PDB entry 7FDA | electron microscopy, 4.20 A resolution (low resolution: residue-level contacts below are approximate; hydrogen-bond / salt-bridge calls are withheld) | chains E and F of the 31 polymer chains in the assembly

Chain E:
Name: Yeast Vacuolar ATPase A subunit
Source organism: Saccharomyces cerevisiae S288C
Chain sequence (617 residues; row label = number of the first residue in the row; numbering starts at 0):
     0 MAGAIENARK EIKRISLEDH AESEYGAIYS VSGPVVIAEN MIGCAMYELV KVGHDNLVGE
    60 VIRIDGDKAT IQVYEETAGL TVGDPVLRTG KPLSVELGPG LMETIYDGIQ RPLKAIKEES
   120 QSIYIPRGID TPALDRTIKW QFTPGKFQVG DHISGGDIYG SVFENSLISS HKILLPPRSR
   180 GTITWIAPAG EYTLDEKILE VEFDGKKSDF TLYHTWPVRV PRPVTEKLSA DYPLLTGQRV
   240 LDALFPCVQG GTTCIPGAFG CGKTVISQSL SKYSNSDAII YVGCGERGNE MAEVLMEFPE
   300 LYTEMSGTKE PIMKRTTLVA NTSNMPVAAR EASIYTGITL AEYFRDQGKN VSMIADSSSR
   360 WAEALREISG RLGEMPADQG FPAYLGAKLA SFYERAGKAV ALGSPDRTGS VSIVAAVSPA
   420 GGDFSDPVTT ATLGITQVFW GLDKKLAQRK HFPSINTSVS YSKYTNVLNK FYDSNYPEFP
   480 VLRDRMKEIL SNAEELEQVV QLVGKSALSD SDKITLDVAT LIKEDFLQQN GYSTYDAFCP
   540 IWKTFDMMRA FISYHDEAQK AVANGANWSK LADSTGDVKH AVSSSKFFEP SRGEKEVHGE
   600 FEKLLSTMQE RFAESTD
Disordered / not traced: 0-22

Chain F:
Name: V-type proton ATPase subunit B
Source organism: Saccharomyces cerevisiae S288C
Reference sequence: P16140 (VATB_YEAST); numbering as in UniProt (aligned over 1-517)
Chain sequence (517 residues; numbered 1 to 517; the number before each row is that of its first residue):
     1 MVLSDKELFA INKKAVEQGF NVKPRLNYNT VSGVNGPLVI LEKVKFPRYN EIVNLTLPDG
    61 TVRQGQVLEI RGDRAIVQVF EGTSGIDVKK TTVEFTGESL RIPVSEDMLG RIFDGSGRPI
   121 DNGPKVFAED YLDINGSPIN PYARIYPEEM ISTGVSAIDT MNSIARGQKI PIFSASGLPH
   181 NEIAAQICRQ AGLVRPTKDV HDGHEENFSI VFAAMGVNLE TARFFKQDFE ENGSLERTSL
   241 FLNLANDPTI ERIITPRLAL TTAEYLAYQT ERHVLTILTD MSSYADALRE VSAAREEVPG
   301 RRGYPGYMYT DLSTIYERAG RVEGRNGSIT QIPILTMPND DITHPIPDLT GYITEGQIFV
   361 DRQLHNKGIY PPINVLPSLS RLMKSAIGEG MTRKDHGDVS NQLYAKYAIG KDAAAMKAVV
   421 GEEALSIEDK LSLEFLEKFE KTFITQGAYE DRTVFESLDQ AWSLLRIYPK EMLNRISPKI
   481 LDEFYDRARD DADEDEEDPD TRSSGKKKDA SQEESLI
Disordered / not traced: 1-8, 196-204, 488-517

Interface between chain E and chain F:
Contacting residue pairs (84):
  Tyr28(E) with Ile70(F); Arg71(F); Gly72(F)
  Ser29(E) with Ile70(F); Arg71(F)
  Val30(E) with Tyr49(F); Glu69(F); Ile70(F)
  Ser31(E) with Glu69(F)
  Gly32(E) with Tyr49(F)
  Thr76(E) with Tyr49(F)
  Ala77(E) with Tyr49(F)
  Gly78(E) with Arg48(F); Tyr49(F)
  Leu79(E) with Arg48(F); Tyr49(F)
  Thr80(E) with Phe46(F); Pro47(F); Arg48(F)
  Val81(E) with Phe46(F); Pro47(F); Ile70(F); Arg71(F); Gly72(F)
  Leu112(E) with Asn140(F)
  Lys116(E) with Asn140(F); Tyr142(F); Ala143(F); Glu323(F)
  Ile122(E) with Ile139(F); Asn140(F); Val322(F); Arg325(F)
  Tyr123(E) with Ser137(F); Pro138(F)
  Ile124(E) with Pro138(F)
  Phe258(E) with Pro347(F); Asp348(F); Gly351(F); Tyr352(F)
  Gly259(E) with Arg381(F)
  Gly284(E) with Tyr309(F)
  Arg286(E) with Glu317(F); Gly351(F); Tyr352(F); Ile353(F); Thr354(F); Arg381(F)
  Gly287(E) with Arg144(F)
  Asn288(E) with Arg144(F); Glu355(F); Leu382(F)
  Ala291(E) with Arg144(F)
  Glu292(E) with Tyr146(F); Leu382(F)
  Met295(E) with Tyr146(F)
  Ser322(E) with Tyr309(F); Ser313(F); Glu317(F)
  Asn323(E) with Pro138(F); Thr314(F); Glu317(F)
  Val326(E) with Thr310(F)
  Arg329(E) with Tyr309(F); Thr310(F)
  Arg359(E) with Tyr309(F)
  Glu362(E) with Tyr309(F)
  Glu366(E) with Tyr307(F)
  Gly369(E) with Val298(F)
  Arg370(E) with Glu297(F)
  Ser417(E) with Tyr352(F)
  Pro418(E) with Tyr352(F)
  Gly420(E) with Asp348(F)
  Gln447(E) with Leu376(F); Pro377(F); Tyr404(F)
  Arg448(E) with Ala408(F); Arg475(F)
  Lys449(E) with Leu379(F); Asn401(F); Tyr404(F); Arg475(F)
  Gln500(E) with Val419(F)
  Glu523(E) with Asn474(F)
Interface residues without a listed pair, chain E (54 interface residues in all): Lys113, Gly256, Ala257, Thr321, Met324, Arg365, Gln378, Ala419, Gly503, Lys504, Gln527, Tyr531
Interface residues without a listed pair, chain F (55 interface residues in all): Leu68, Pro141, Glu264, Pro299, Arg301, Gly306, Gln357, Lys384, Val420, Ala424

In short:
The interface between chain E and chain F involves 54 residues on one side and 55 on the other.
Chain E is Yeast Vacuolar ATPase A subunit and chain F is V-type proton ATPase subunit B, both from
Saccharomyces cerevisiae S288C; the structure, CryoEM Structure of Reconstituted V-ATPase, state1, was
determined by electron microscopy.
